PDB entry 8K35 | electron microscopy, 3.44 A resolution | chains A and C of the 24 polymer chains in the assembly

Chain A:
Name: Tip attachment protein J
Organism: Escherichia phage Lambda
Reference sequence: P03749 (TIPJ_LAMBD); numbering as in UniProt (aligned over 1-1132)
Sequence (1132 residues; each row starts with the number of its first residue):
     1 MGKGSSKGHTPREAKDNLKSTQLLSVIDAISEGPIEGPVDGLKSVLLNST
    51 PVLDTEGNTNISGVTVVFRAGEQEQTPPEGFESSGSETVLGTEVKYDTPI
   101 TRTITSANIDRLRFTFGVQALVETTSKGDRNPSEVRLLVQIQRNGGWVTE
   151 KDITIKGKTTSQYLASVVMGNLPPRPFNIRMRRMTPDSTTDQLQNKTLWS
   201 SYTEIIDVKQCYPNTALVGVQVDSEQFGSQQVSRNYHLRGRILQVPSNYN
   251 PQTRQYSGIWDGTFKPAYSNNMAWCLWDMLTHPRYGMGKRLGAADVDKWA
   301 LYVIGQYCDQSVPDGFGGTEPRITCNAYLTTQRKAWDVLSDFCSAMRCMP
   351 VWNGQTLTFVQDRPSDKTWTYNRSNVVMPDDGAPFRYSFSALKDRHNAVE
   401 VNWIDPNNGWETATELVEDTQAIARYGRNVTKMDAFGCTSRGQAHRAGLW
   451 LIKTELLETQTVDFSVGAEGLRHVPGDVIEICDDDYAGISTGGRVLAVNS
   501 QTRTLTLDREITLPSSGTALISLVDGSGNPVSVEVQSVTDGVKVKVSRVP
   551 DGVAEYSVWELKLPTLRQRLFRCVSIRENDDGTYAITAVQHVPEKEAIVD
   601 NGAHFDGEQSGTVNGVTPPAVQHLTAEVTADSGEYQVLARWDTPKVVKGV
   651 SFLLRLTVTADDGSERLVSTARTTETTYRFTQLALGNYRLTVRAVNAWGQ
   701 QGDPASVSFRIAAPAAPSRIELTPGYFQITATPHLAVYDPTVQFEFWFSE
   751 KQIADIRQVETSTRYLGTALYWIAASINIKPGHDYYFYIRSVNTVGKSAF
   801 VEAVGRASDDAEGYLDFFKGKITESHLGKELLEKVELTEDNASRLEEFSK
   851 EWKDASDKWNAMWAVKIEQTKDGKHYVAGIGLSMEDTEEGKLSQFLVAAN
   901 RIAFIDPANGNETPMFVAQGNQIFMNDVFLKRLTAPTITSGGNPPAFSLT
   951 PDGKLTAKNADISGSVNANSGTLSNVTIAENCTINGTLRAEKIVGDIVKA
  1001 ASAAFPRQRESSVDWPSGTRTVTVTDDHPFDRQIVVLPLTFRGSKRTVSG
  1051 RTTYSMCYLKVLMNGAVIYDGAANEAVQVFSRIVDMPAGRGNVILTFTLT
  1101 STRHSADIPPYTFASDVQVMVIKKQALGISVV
Disordered / not traced: 852-1132

Chain C:
Name: Tail tip protein M
Organism: Escherichia phage Lambda
Reference sequence: P03737 (TIPM_LAMBD); residues 1-109 here = UniProt positions 1-109
Sequence (109 residues; numbered 1 to 109; the number before each row is that of its first residue):
     1 MKTFRWKVKPGMDVASVPSVRKVRFGDGYSQRAPAGLNANLKTYSVTLSV
    51 PREEATVLESFLEEHGGWKSFLWTPPYEWRQIKVTCAKWSSRVSMLRVEF
   101 SAEFEQVVN

Interface between chain A and chain C:
Pairs across the interface (22; chain A residue first):
  R373(A) with G26(C), hydrogen bond (backbone-backbone); D27(C), salt bridge
  S374(A) with F25(C); D27(C)
  N375(A) with F25(C)
  V376(A) with F25(C); G26(C), hydrogen bond (backbone-backbone)
  V377(A) with V23(C), hydrophobic; R24(C)
  M378(A) with R24(C), hydrogen bond (backbone-backbone); F25(C); G26(C)
  G467(A) with Q31(C)
  A468(A) with Q31(C)
  E469(A) with Q31(C)
  R494(A) with F25(C)
  D508(A) with Y29(C), hydrogen bond
  R509(A) with D27(C), salt bridge
  Y556(A) with Y29(C), hydrophobic
  D581(A) with R21(C); K22(C)
  T583(A) with V23(C)
Also at the interface, not in a pair above, chain A (16 interface residues in all): G582

In short:
Chain A and chain C form an interface of 16 and 9 residues respectively; the contacts include 4 hydrogen bonds
and 2 salt bridges. Polar contacts include R373(A)-D27(C), R509(A)-D27(C) and D508(A)-Y29(C).
Here chain A is Tip attachment protein J and chain C is Tail tip protein M, both from Escherichia phage
Lambda. Entry 8K35 (Structure of the bacteriophage lambda tail tip complex) was determined by electron
microscopy (same publication as 8K36, 8K37, 8K38 and 8K39).
